8F18 - chains A and B of the 3 polymer chains in the assembly; structure by electron microscopy, 3.20 A resolution.

# Chain A
Protein: Tubulin alpha-1B chain
Organism: Sus scrofa
UniProtKB: Q2XVP4 (TBA1B_PIG); residues 1-451 here = UniProt positions 1-451
Chain sequence (451 residues; numbered 1 to 451; the number before each row is that of its first residue):
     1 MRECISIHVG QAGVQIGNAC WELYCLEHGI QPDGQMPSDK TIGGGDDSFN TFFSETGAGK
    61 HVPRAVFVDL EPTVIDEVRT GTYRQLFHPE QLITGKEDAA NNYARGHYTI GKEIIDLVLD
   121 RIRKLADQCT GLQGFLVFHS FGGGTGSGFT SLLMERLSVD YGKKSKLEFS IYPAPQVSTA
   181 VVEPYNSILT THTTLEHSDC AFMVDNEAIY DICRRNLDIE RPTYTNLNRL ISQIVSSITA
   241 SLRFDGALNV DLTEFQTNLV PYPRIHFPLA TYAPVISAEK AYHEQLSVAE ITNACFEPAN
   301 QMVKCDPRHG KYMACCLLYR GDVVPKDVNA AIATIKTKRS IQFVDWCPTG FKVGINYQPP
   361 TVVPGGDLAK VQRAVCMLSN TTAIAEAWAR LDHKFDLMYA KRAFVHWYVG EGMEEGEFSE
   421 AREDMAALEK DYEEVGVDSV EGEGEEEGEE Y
Unresolved in the structure: 442-451
Bound ions: Mg2+: E71, D98 (together with GTP)
Residues lining bound ligands: GTP (guanosine-5'-triphosphate): G10, Q11, A12, Q15, D69, E71, D98, A99, A100, N101, S140, F141, G143, G144, T145, G146, I171, T179, E183, N206, Y224, L227, N228, I231
Curated features (UniProtKB/Swiss-Prot):
  - motif: M1 to C4 (MREC motif)
  - active site: E254
  - binding site (GTP): G10, Q11, A12, Q15, E71, A99, S140, G143, G144, T145, G146, T179, E183, N206, Y224, N228, L252
  - binding site (Mg(2+)): E71
  - site: Y451 (Involved in polymerization)
  - modified residue: K40 (N6,N6,N6-trimethyllysine), S48 (Phosphoserine), S232 (Phosphoserine), Y282 (3'-nitrotyrosine), R339 (Omega-N-methylarginine), S439 (Phosphoserine), E443 (5-glutamyl polyglutamate), E445 (5-glutamyl polyglutamate), Y451 (3'-nitrotyrosine)
  - cross-link (Glycyl lysine isopeptide (Lys-Gly)): K326 (interchain with G-Cter in ubiquitin), K370 (interchain with G-Cter in ubiquitin)

# Chain B
Protein: Tubulin beta-2B chain
Organism: Sus scrofa
UniProtKB: A0A287AGU7 (A0A287AGU7_PIG); numbering as in UniProt (aligned over 1-445)
Chain sequence (445 residues; each row starts with the number of its first residue):
     1 MREIVHIQAG QCGNQIGAKF WEVISDEHGI DPTGSYHGDS DLQLERINVY YNEATGNKYV
    61 PRAILVDLEP GTMDSVRSGP FGQIFRPDNF VFGQSGAGNN WAKGHYTEGA ELVDSVLDVV
   121 RKESESCDCL QGFQLTHSLG GGTGSGMGTL LISKIREEYP DRIMNTFSVM PSPKVSDTVV
   181 EPYNATLSVH QLVENTDETY CIDNEALYDI CFRTLKLTTP TYGDLNHLVS ATMSGVTTCL
   241 RFPGQLNADL RKLAVNMVPF PRLHFFMPGF APLTSRGSQQ YRALTVPELT QQMFDSKNMM
   301 AACDPRHGRY LTVAAIFRGR MSMKEVDEQM LNVQNKNSSY FVEWIPNNVK TAVCDIPPRG
   361 LKMSATFIGN STAIQELFKR ISEQFTAMFR RKAFLHWYTG EGMDEMEFTE AESNMNDLVS
   421 EYQQYQDATA DEQGEFEEEE GEDEA
Unresolved in the structure: 430-445
Residues lining bound ligands:
  - GDP (guanosine-5'-diphosphate): G10, Q11, C12, Q15, N99, S138, G141, G142, T143, G144, E181, N204, Y222, L225, N226
  - taxol (TA1): E22, V23, D26, E27, L215, L217, D224, H227, L228, A231, S234, F270, P272, L273, T274, R276, Q279, R318, P358, R359, G360, L361

# How chain A and chain B interact
Residue-residue contacts - 67 pairs, chain A then chain B:
  Q11(A) - Q245(B)  hydrogen bond (side chain-backbone)
  Q11(A) - L246(B)
  Q11(A) - N247(B)  hydrogen bond
  Q15(A) - Q245(B)
  E71(A) - R2(B)  salt bridge
  E71(A) - N247(B)
  P72(A) - R46(B)
  T73(A) - R2(B)
  T73(A) - R46(B)
  T73(A) - N247(B)
  D76(A) - R46(B)  salt bridge
  E77(A) - P243(B)
  K96(A) - M1(B)
  K96(A) - R2(B)
  K96(A) - C129(B)
  E97(A) - C129(B)
  E97(A) - L130(B)
  E97(A) - Q131(B)  hydrogen bond
  E97(A) - R251(B)  salt bridge
  D98(A) - D249(B)
  A100(A) - R251(B)
  A100(A) - K252(B)
  A100(A) - V255(B)
  N101(A) - K252(B)
  N101(A) - N256(B)
  R105(A) - R251(B)
  Q176(A) - L331(B)
  V177(A) - D327(B)
  S178(A) - N347(B)
  T179(A) - L246(B)
  T179(A) - K350(B)
  T179(A) - T351(B)
  A180(A) - N256(B)
  A180(A) - N347(B)  hydrogen bond (backbone-side chain)
  V181(A) - N256(B)  hydrogen bond (backbone-side chain)
  V181(A) - N347(B)
  V181(A) - N348(B)
  V181(A) - V349(B)
  V182(A) - N256(B)
  Y210(A) - M323(B)
  Y210(A) - K324(B)
  Y210(A) - D327(B)
  R221(A) - S322(B)
  R221(A) - E325(B)  salt bridge
  P222(A) - S322(B)
  P222(A) - M323(B)
  P222(A) - K324(B)
  T223(A) - Q245(B)  hydrogen bond
  Y224(A) - Q245(B)
  Y224(A) - M323(B)
  K394(A) - P346(B)
  L397(A) - W344(B)
  L397(A) - P346(B)  hydrophobic
  M398(A) - P346(B)
  K401(A) - F260(B)
  K401(A) - W344(B)
  K401(A) - T429(B)  hydrogen bond (side chain-backbone)
  R402(A) - F260(B)
  A403(A) - W344(B)  hydrophobic
  F404(A) - V255(B)
  F404(A) - P259(B)  hydrogen bond (backbone-backbone)
  H406(A) - V258(B)
  H406(A) - P259(B)
  H406(A) - F260(B)
  H406(A) - P261(B)
  W407(A) - A254(B)
  W407(A) - V258(B)  hydrogen bond (side chain-backbone)
Other interface residues (no listed pair), chain A (37 interface residues in all): V74, R214, E220
Other interface residues (no listed pair), chain B (41 interface residues in all): D128, G244, A248, M257, T312, M321, I345

# Summary
37 residues of chain A and 41 residues of chain B are in contact; the contacts include 9 hydrogen bonds and 4
salt bridges. Among the polar pairs are E71(A)-R2(B), D76(A)-R46(B) and E97(A)-R251(B). Ligands of chain A:
GTP. Ligands of chain B: GDP and taxol.
Here chain A is Tubulin alpha-1B chain and chain B is Tubulin beta-2B chain, both from Sus scrofa. Entry 8F18
(Apo KIF20A[1-565] class-2 in complex with a microtubule) was determined by electron microscopy (same
publication as 8BJS and 8F1A).
